PDB entry 9C97 | X-ray diffraction, 3.33 A resolution | chains F and G of the 28 polymer chains in the assembly

Chain F:
Protein: PRE10 isoform 1
Source organism: Saccharomyces cerevisiae
UniProt: A0A6A5Q4M4 (A0A6A5Q4M4_YEASX); residues -2 to 284 here correspond to UniProt positions 2-288 (UniProt number = residue number + 4)
Sequence (287 residues; each row starts with the number of its first residue; numbers below 1 keep their minus sign (Thr-2 is residue -2)):
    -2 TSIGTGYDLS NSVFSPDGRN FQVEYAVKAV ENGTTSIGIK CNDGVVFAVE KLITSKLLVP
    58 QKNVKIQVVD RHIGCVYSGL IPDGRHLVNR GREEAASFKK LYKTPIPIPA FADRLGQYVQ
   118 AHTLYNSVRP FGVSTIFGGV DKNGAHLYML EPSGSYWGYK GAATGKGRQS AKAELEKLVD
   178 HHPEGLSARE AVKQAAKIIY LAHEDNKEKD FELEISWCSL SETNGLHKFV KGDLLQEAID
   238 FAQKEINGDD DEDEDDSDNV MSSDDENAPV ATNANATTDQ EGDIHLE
Unresolved in the structure: -2 to 0, 245-284

Chain G:
Protein: SCL1 isoform 1
Source organism: Saccharomyces cerevisiae
UniProt: A0A6A5PYC9 (A0A6A5PYC9_YEASX); residues -8 to 243 here correspond to UniProt positions 1-252 (UniProt number = residue number + 9)
Sequence (252 residues; each row starts with the number of its first residue; numbers below 1 keep their minus sign (Met-8 is residue -8)):
    -8 MSGAAAASAA GYDRHITIFS PEGRLYQVEY AFKATNQTNI NSLAVRGKDC TVVISQKKVP
    52 DKLLDPTTVS YIFCISRTIG MVVNGPIPDA RNAALRAKAE AAEFRYKYGY DMPCDVLAKR
   112 MANLSQIYTQ RAYMRPLGVI LTFVSVDEEL GPSIYKTDPA GYYVGYKATA TGPKQQEITT
   172 NLENHFKKSK IDHINEESWE KVVEFAITHM IDALGTEFSK NDLEVGVATK DKFFTLSAEN
   232 IEERLVAIAE QD
Unresolved in the structure: -8 to 1, 243

Chain F / chain G interface:
Contacting residue pairs - 65 pairs, chain F then chain G:
  Thr2(F) - His6(G)  hydrogen bond (backbone-side chain)
  Gly3(F) - His6(G)  hydrogen bond (backbone-side chain)
  Tyr4(F) - Arg5(G)
  Tyr4(F) - His6(G)
  Tyr4(F) - Tyr21(G)
  Ser9(F) - Arg126(G)
  Val10(F) - His6(G)
  Val10(F) - Gln18(G)
  Phe11(F) - Gln18(G)  hydrogen bond (backbone-side chain)
  Phe11(F) - Tyr21(G)
  Phe11(F) - Ala22(G)  hydrophobic
  Phe11(F) - Ala25(G)  hydrophobic
  Phe11(F) - Arg126(G)
  Phe11(F) - Pro127(G)
  Phe11(F) - Gly129(G)
  Ser12(F) - Tyr21(G)
  Pro13(F) - Tyr21(G)  hydrophobic
  Pro13(F) - Lys24(G)
  Asp14(F) - Gln28(G)
  Gly15(F) - Tyr21(G)
  Gly15(F) - Ala25(G)
  Gly15(F) - Gln28(G)
  Arg16(F) - Gln28(G)
  Lys37(F) - Asp56(G)  salt bridge
  Gln114(F) - Arg82(G)  hydrogen bond (side chain-backbone)
  Gln114(F) - Asn83(G)
  Gln114(F) - Leu86(G)
  Gln117(F) - Pro79(G)
  Gln117(F) - Asp80(G)  hydrogen bond
  Gln117(F) - Asn83(G)  hydrogen bond
  Gln117(F) - Arg126(G)
  Gln117(F) - Leu128(G)
  Thr120(F) - Arg126(G)  hydrogen bond (backbone-side chain)
  Leu121(F) - Met125(G)
  Leu121(F) - Arg126(G)
  Leu121(F) - Leu128(G)  hydrophobic
  Tyr122(F) - Tyr124(G)
  Tyr122(F) - Met125(G)  hydrophobic
  Asn123(F) - Tyr124(G)
  Ser150(F) - Pro79(G)
  Gly151(F) - Pro79(G)
  Ser152(F) - Ile78(G)
  Ser152(F) - Pro79(G)
  Tyr153(F) - Arg82(G)  hydrogen bond (backbone-side chain)
  Trp154(F) - Leu55(G)  hydrophobic
  Trp154(F) - Thr59(G)
  Trp154(F) - Val60(G)  hydrophobic
  Trp154(F) - Ser61(G)
  Trp154(F) - Tyr62(G)
  Trp154(F) - Ile78(G)  hydrophobic
  Trp154(F) - Arg82(G)
  Gly155(F) - Leu55(G)
  Gly155(F) - Asp56(G)  hydrogen bond (backbone-backbone)
  Gly155(F) - Thr59(G)  hydrogen bond (backbone-side chain)
  Tyr156(F) - Leu54(G)
  Tyr156(F) - Leu55(G)  hydrophobic
  Tyr156(F) - Asp56(G)
  Lys157(F) - Lys53(G)
  Lys157(F) - Leu54(G)  hydrogen bond (backbone-backbone)
  Lys157(F) - Leu55(G)
  Gly158(F) - Leu54(G)
  Leu172(F) - Leu54(G)  hydrophobic
  Glu173(F) - Asp52(G)
  Glu173(F) - Leu54(G)
  Val176(F) - Leu54(G)  hydrophobic
Also at the interface, not in a pair above, chain F (33 interface residues in all): Asp110, Tyr145, Lys169
Also at the interface, not in a pair above, chain G (30 interface residues in all): Pro57

Overview:
33 residues of chain F face 30 of chain G across their interface; the contacts include 11 hydrogen bonds and 1
salt bridge. Among the polar pairs are Lys37(F)-Asp56(G), Thr2(F)-His6(G) and Gly3(F)-His6(G).
Here chain F is PRE10 isoform 1 and chain G is SCL1 isoform 1, both from Saccharomyces cerevisiae. Entry 9C97
(Yeast 20S proteasome soaked with BRA-346 fraction) was determined by X-ray diffraction (same publication as
9C98, 9AW3, 9AW5, 9AW6 and 9AW7).
